4R8A - chains A and B of the 4 polymer chains in the assembly; structure by X-ray diffraction, 3.20 A resolution.

# Chain A
Name: Uncharacterized protein
Organism: Pseudomonas aeruginosa
UniProtKB: Q9I2N0 (Q9I2N0_PSEAE); residue numbers follow UniProt; this construct covers 1-559
Amino-acid sequence (559 residues; row label = number of the first residue in the row):
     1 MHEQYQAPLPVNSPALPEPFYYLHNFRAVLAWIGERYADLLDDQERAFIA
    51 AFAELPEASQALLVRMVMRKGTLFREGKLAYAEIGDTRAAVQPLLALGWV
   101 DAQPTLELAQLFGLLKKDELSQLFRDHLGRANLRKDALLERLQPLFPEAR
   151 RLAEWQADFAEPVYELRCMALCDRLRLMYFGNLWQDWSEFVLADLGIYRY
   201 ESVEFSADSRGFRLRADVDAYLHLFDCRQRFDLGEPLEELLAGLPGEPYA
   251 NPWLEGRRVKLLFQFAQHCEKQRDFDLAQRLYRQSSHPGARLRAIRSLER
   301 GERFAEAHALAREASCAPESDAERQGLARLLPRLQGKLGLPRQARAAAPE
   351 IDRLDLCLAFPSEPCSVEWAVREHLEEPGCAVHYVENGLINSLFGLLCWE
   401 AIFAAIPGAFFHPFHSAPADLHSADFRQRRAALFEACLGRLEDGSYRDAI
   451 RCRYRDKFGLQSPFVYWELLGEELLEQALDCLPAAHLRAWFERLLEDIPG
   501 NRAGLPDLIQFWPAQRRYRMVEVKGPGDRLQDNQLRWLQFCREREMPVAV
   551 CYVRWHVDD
Unresolved in the structure: 1-15, 554-559
Curated features (UniProtKB/Swiss-Prot):
  - binding site (Mn(2+)): Glu386, Asp507, Glu522, Val523
Reported in the primary citation:
  - binding site for the 10-nt DNA strand: Tyr21, Arg65, Arg69, Lys70, Tyr81, Val191, Leu192, Leu195, Ile197
  - binding site for the 15-nt DNA strand (chain B): Trp184, Arg228, Arg257, Lys260, Asn387, Leu421, Gly504, Gln531, Asn533
  - binding site for the 21-nt DNA strand: Lys116, Lys117, Lys135, Lys271, Arg293, Arg296, Arg300, Arg329, Arg333
  - mutagenesis - R65A/R69A, L421R: decreased catalytic activity on 5' flap substrate
  - mutagenesis - V191A/L192A/L195A/I197A, V191R/L192R, W253P, Q534A: decreased catalytic activity
  - mutagenesis - W184A: unchanged catalytic activity
  - catalytic residues: Gln534 (proposed by the authors, not directly observed)

# Chain B
Molecule: 15-nt DNA strand
Sequence (15 nucleotides; each row starts with the number of its first residue; numbers below 1 keep their minus sign (DA-2 is residue -2)):
    -2 ACCAGACACACATTC

# Interface between chain A and chain B
Contacting residue pairs - 47 pairs, chain A then chain B:
  Gly181(A) with DC-1(B), hydrogen bond to the base
  Asn182(A) with DC-1(B), hydrogen bond to the base; DC0(B), base contact
  Leu183(A) with DC0(B), base contact
  Trp184(A) with DC-1(B), hydrogen bond to the base; DC0(B), base contact
  Gln185(A) with DA-2(B), hydrogen bond to the base
  Tyr221(A) with DC-1(B), sugar contact; DC0(B), hydrogen bond to the base
  Phe225(A) with DC0(B), base contact
  Arg228(A) with DA1(B), salt bridge to the phosphate
  Trp253(A) with DC-1(B), base contact
  Arg257(A) with DC-1(B), sugar contact; DC0(B), base contact
  Lys260(A) with DC0(B), hydrogen bond to the phosphate; DG2(B), phosphate contact
  Lys337(A) with DC12(B), salt bridge to the phosphate
  Val367(A) with DC6(B), phosphate contact
  Glu368(A) with DA5(B), phosphate contact
  Glu386(A) with DC4(B), sugar contact; DA5(B), phosphate contact
  Asn387(A) with DA3(B), phosphate contact; DC4(B), phosphate contact
  Phe411(A) with DC-1(B), base contact
  His412(A) with DA-2(B), base contact
  Phe414(A) with DA-2(B), hydrogen bond to the base
  His415(A) with DA-2(B), hydrogen bond to the base
  Ser416(A) with DA-2(B), hydrogen bond to the base
  Pro418(A) with DA-2(B), sugar contact
  Ala419(A) with DC-1(B), phosphate contact
  Leu421(A) with DA-2(B), sugar contact; DC-1(B), phosphate contact
  His422(A) with DC-1(B), salt bridge to the phosphate
  Pro499(A) with DA3(B), phosphate contact
  Ala503(A) with DA3(B), phosphate contact; DC4(B), phosphate contact
  Gly504(A) with DC4(B), hydrogen bond to the phosphate
  Asp507(A) with DA5(B), phosphate contact
  Glu522(A) with DA5(B), phosphate contact
  Lys524(A) with DA5(B), salt bridge to the phosphate
  Gly527(A) with DC6(B), base contact
  Asp528(A) with DA5(B), phosphate contact; DC6(B), base contact
  Gln531(A) with DC4(B), phosphate contact; DA5(B), base contact
  Asn533(A) with DC4(B), hydrogen bond to the phosphate
  Gln534(A) with DA5(B), hydrogen bond to the phosphate
Interface residues without a listed pair, chain A (40 interface residues in all): Ala417, Arg502, Leu505, Gly525
Interface residues without a listed pair, chain B (11 interface residues in all): DA7

# Summary
40 residues of chain A face 11 of chain B across their interface, with 12 hydrogen bonds and 4 salt bridges.
Polar pairs include Gly181(A)-DC-1(B), Asn182(A)-DC-1(B) and Trp184(A)-DC-1(B). From the paper: the catalytic
residue Gln534(A); V191A/L192A/L195A/I197A, V191R/L192R and W253P of chain A, among others, reduce catalytic
activity; 7 substitutions were tested in all.
Chain A is Uncharacterized protein (Pseudomonas aeruginosa) and chain B is a 15-nt DNA strand; the structure,
Crystal structure of paFAN1 - 5' flap DNA complex, was determined by X-ray diffraction together with 4R89 from
the same study.
